PDB entry 9BCJ | X-ray diffraction, 1.69 A resolution | chains B and C of the 3 polymer chains in the assembly

[Chain B]
Protein: Hemoglobin subunit beta
From: Homo sapiens
Reference sequence: P68871 (HBB_HUMAN); residues 1-146 here correspond to UniProt positions 2-147 (UniProt number = residue number + 1)
Amino-acid sequence (146 residues; each row starts with the number of its first residue):
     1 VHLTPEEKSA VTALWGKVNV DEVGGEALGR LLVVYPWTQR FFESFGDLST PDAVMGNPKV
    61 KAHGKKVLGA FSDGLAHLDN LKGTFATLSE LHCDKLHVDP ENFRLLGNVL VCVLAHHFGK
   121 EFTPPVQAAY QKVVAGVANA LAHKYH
Unresolved in the structure: 143-146
Bound ions: heme Fe near His92 (its only coordinating residue here)
Small-molecule neighbours: heme (HEM): Leu31, Thr38, Phe41, Phe42, Phe45, His63, Lys66, Val67, Ala70, Phe71, Leu88, Leu91, His92, Leu96, Val98, Asn102, Phe103, Leu106, Val137, Leu141
Swiss-Prot annotation at these positions:
  - binding site ((2R)-2,3-bisphosphoglycerate): Val1, His2, Lys82, His143
  - binding site (heme b): His63, His92
  - site: Glu7, Lys8 (Microbial infection: Cleavage), Gly25, Glu26 (Microbial infection: Cleavage), Gly29, Arg30 (Microbial infection: Cleavage), Tyr35, Pro36 (Microbial infection: Cleavage), Trp37, Thr38 (Microbial infection: Cleavage), Phe45, Gly46 (Microbial infection: Cleavage), Asp52, Ala53 (Microbial infection: Cleavage), Gly56, Asn57 (Microbial infection: Cleavage), Lys59 (Not glycated), Phe71, Ser72 (Microbial infection: Cleavage), Gly74, Leu75 (Microbial infection: Cleavage), Lys82 (Not glycated), Thr84, Phe85 (Microbial infection: Cleavage), His92, Cys93 (Microbial infection: Cleavage), Lys95 (Not glycated), Arg104, Leu105 (Microbial infection: Cleavage), Leu110, Val111 (Microbial infection: Cleavage), Gly119, Lys120 (Microbial infection: Cleavage), Phe122, Thr123 (Microbial infection: Cleavage), Ala128, Ala129 (Microbial infection: Cleavage) and 2 more in UniProt
  - modified residue: Val1 (N-acetylvaline), Ser9 (Phosphoserine), Thr12 (Phosphothreonine), Ser44 (Phosphoserine), Thr50 (Phosphothreonine), Lys59 (N6-acetyllysine), Lys82 (N6-acetyllysine), Thr87 (Phosphothreonine), Cys93 (S-nitrosocysteine), Lys144 (N6-acetyllysine)
  - glycosylation: Val1 (N-linked (Glc) (glycation) valine), Lys8 (N-linked (Glc) (glycation) lysine), Lys17 (N-linked (Glc) (glycation) lysine), Lys66 (N-linked (Glc) (glycation) lysine), Lys120 (N-linked (Glc) (glycation) lysine), Lys144 (N-linked (Glc) (glycation) lysine)

[Chain C]
Protein: Membrane protein
From: Corynebacterium diphtheriae NCTC 13129
Reference sequence: Q6NEE5 (Q6NEE5_CORDI); numbering as in UniProt (aligned over 32-229)
Amino-acid sequence (198 residues; row label = number of the first residue in the row):
    32 SEEVKNADLY WGFSGSSHHK YDHNGPKFEK AGKGAELTNI DAASAYAETF KKGVFPNNKR
    92 EKSDILVFHN GEVKTETNHS SYQINWPGEV TMKLGYGDGL VIKDLNLMLK NGNMGELKAT
   152 VGENSNITLF DVQEYSVSDN TITVTPKIPP CTTGTWKPWH NDLTSKLGSL KSVFFESYTC
   212 NNDDIAKKPL PLTVVLNG
Unresolved in the structure: 32-35, 107-111, 229
Disulfide bonds: Cys182-Cys211
Sequence notes: conflict Ser32 (Ala in Q6NEE5)
Small-molecule neighbours: heme (HEM): Leu125, Gly126, Tyr127, Gly128, Leu201

[How chain B and chain C interact]
Pairs across the interface (9; chain B residue first):
  Gly46(B) - Tyr209(C)  hydrogen bond (backbone-side chain)
  Asp47(B) - Thr184(C)  hydrogen bond
  Asp47(B) - Gly185(C)
  Asp47(B) - Tyr209(C)
  Leu48(B) - Tyr209(C)  hydrogen bond (backbone-side chain)
  Ser49(B) - Thr184(C)  hydrogen bond
  Ser49(B) - Gly185(C)  hydrogen bond (side chain-backbone)
  Ser49(B) - Tyr209(C)
  Ser49(B) - Thr210(C)
Interface residues without a listed pair, chain B (6 interface residues in all): Thr50, Ala53

[Summary]
Chain B and chain C form an interface of 6 and 4 residues respectively, with 5 hydrogen bonds. Polar contacts
include Gly46(B)-Tyr209(C), Asp47(B)-Thr184(C) and Leu48(B)-Tyr209(C). Chain B binds heme. Bound to chain C:
heme.
Here chain B is Hemoglobin subunit beta (Homo sapiens) and chain C is Membrane protein (Corynebacterium
diphtheriae NCTC 13129). Entry 9BCJ (Crystal structure of human hemoglobin in complex with the HbpA receptor
from Corynebacterium diphtheriae) was determined by X-ray diffraction.
